Entry 6X18 (electron microscopy, 2.10 A resolution); this record covers chains A and N of the 6 polymer chains in the assembly.

[Chain A]
Name: Guanine nucleotide-binding protein G(s) subunit alpha isoforms short
Organism: Homo sapiens
UniProt: P63092 (GNAS2_HUMAN); residues 1-394 here = UniProt positions 1-394
Amino-acid sequence (394 residues; row label = number of the first residue in the row):
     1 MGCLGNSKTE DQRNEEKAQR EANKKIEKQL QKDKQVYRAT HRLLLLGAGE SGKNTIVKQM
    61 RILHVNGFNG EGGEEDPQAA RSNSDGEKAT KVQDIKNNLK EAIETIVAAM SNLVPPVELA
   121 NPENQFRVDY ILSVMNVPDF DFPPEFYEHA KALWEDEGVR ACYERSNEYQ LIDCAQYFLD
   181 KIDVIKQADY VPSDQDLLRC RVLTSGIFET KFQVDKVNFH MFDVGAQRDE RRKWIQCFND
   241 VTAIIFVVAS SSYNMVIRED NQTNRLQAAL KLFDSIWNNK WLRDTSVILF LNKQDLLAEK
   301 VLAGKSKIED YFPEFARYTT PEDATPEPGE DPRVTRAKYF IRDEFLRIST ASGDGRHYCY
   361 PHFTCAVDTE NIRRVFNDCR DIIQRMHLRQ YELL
Not modelled in the structure: 1-10, 65-86, 255-261
Construct notes: conflict Asn-54 (Ser in P63092), Ala-226 (Gly in P63092), Ala-268 (Glu in P63092), Lys-271 (Asn in P63092), Asp-274 (Lys in P63092), Lys-280 (Arg in P63092), Asp-284 (Thr in P63092), Thr-285 (Ile in P63092)

[Chain N]
Name: Nanobody35
Organism: Lama glama
Notes: antibody fragment or engineered binder
Amino-acid sequence (128 residues; each row starts with the number of its first residue):
     1 QVQLQESGGG LVQPGGSLRL SCAASGFTFS NYKMNWVRQA PGKGLEWVSD ISQSGASISY
    61 TGSVKGRFTI SRDNAKNTLY LQMNSLKPED TAVYYCARCP APFTRDCFDV TSTTYAYRGQ
   121 GTQVTVSS
Not modelled in the structure: 127-128
Disulfides: Cys-22/Cys-96, Cys-99/Cys-107

[Chain A / chain N interface]
Pairs across the interface (32):
  Arg-228(A) / Thr-114(N)  hydrogen bond
  Asp-229(A) / Asp-109(N)
  Asp-229(A) / Ser-112(N)  hydrogen bond (backbone-side chain)
  Asp-229(A) / Thr-113(N)  hydrogen bond (side chain-backbone)
  Glu-230(A) / Asp-109(N)
  Glu-230(A) / Ser-112(N)
  Glu-230(A) / Thr-114(N)
  Glu-230(A) / Tyr-115(N)
  Arg-231(A) / Asp-109(N)  hydrogen bond (backbone-side chain)
  Arg-232(A) / Pro-100(N)
  Arg-232(A) / Phe-108(N)
  Arg-232(A) / Asp-109(N)  salt bridge
  Arg-232(A) / Tyr-115(N)
  Arg-232(A) / Tyr-117(N)
  Thr-263(A) / Glu-46(N)  hydrogen bond
  Gln-267(A) / Trp-47(N)
  Gln-267(A) / Thr-61(N)
  Lys-271(A) / Trp-47(N)
  Lys-271(A) / Asp-50(N)  salt bridge
  Lys-271(A) / Ser-59(N)
  Ser-275(A) / Asp-106(N)
  Ser-275(A) / Cys-107(N)  hydrogen bond (side chain-backbone)
  Ser-275(A) / Phe-108(N)
  Ile-276(A) / Phe-108(N)
  Asn-278(A) / Arg-105(N)
  Asn-278(A) / Asp-106(N)
  Asn-279(A) / Asp-106(N)  hydrogen bond
  Asn-279(A) / Phe-108(N)
  Arg-283(A) / Arg-105(N)
  Tyr-311(A) / Gly-62(N)
  Pro-313(A) / Gly-62(N)
  Ser-352(A) / Arg-105(N)  hydrogen bond
Other interface residues (no listed pair), chain A (21 interface residues in all): Ile-235, Gln-262, Leu-272, Asp-310, Arg-356
Other interface residues (no listed pair), chain N (20 interface residues in all): Lys-43, Gly-44, Ser-63

[In short]
Chain A and chain N form an interface of 21 and 20 residues respectively; the contacts include 8 hydrogen
bonds and 2 salt bridges. Polar pairs include Arg-232(A)/Asp-109(N), Lys-271(A)/Asp-50(N) and
Arg-228(A)/Thr-114(N).
Chain A is Guanine nucleotide-binding protein G(s) subunit alpha isoforms short (Homo sapiens) and chain N is
Nanobody35 (Lama glama); the structure, GLP-1 peptide hormone bound to Glucagon-Like peptide-1 (GLP-1)
Receptor, was determined by electron microscopy together with 6X19 and 6X1A from the same study.
